4Q8F - chains A and T of the 3 polymer chains in the assembly; structure by X-ray diffraction, 2.80 A resolution.

== Chain A ==
Molecule: DNA polymerase eta
From: Homo sapiens
Notes: EC 2.7.7.7
Reference sequence: Q9Y253 (POLH_HUMAN); numbering as in UniProt (aligned over 1-432)
Chain sequence (435 residues; row label = number of the first residue in the row; numbers below 1 keep their minus sign (Gly-2 is residue -2)):
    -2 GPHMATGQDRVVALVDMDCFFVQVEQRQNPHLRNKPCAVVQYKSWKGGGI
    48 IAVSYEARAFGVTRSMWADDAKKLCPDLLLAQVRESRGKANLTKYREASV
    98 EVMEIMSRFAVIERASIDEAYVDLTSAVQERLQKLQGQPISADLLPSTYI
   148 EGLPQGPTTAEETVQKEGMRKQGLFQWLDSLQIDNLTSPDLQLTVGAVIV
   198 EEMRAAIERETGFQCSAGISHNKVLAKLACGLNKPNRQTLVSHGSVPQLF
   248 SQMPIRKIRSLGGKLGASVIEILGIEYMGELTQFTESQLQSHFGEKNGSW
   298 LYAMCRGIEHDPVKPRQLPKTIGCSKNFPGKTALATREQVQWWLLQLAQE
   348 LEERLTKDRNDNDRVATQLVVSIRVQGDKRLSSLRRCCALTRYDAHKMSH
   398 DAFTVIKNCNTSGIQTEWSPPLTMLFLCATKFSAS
Disordered / not traced: -2 to 0, 155-159, 327, 377
Construct notes: expression tag (-2 to 0)
Metal / ion sites: Mg2+ site 1: Asp13, Met14, Asp115 (together with XG4); Mg2+ site 2: Asp13, Asp115, Glu116 (together with XG4) (shared with 1 residue of chain P)
Ligand contacts:
  - XG4 (2'-deoxy-5'-O-[(R)-hydroxy{[(R)-hydroxy(phosphonooxy)phosphoryl]amino}phosphoryl]guanosine), molecule 1: Asp13, Met14, Asp15, Cys16, Phe17, Phe18, Gln38, Ile48, Ala49, Tyr52, Arg55, Arg61, Ile114, Asp115, Glu116, Lys231
  - XG4, molecule 2: Ser257, Leu262, Lys293, Asn294, Trp297
Curated features (UniProtKB/Swiss-Prot):
  - binding site (Mg(2+)): Asp13, Met14, Asp115, Glu116
  - binding site (Mn(2+)): Asp13, Met14, Asp115, Glu116
  - binding site (a 2'-deoxyribonucleoside 5'-triphosphate): Arg61
  - natural variant: Val37 (deletion: In XPV), Leu75 (deletion: In XPV), Arg93 (R93P: In XPV), Arg111 (R111H: In XPV), Thr122 (T122P: In XPV), Gly153 (G153D: In a breast cancer sample), Thr191 (T191P: In XPV), Gly263 (G263V: In XPV), Val266 (V266D: In XPV), Gly295 (G295R: In XPV), Arg361 (R361S: In XPV)
  - mutagenesis: Tyr52 (Y52A/F: Reduces DNA polymerase activity; Y52E: Reduces DNA polymerase activity. Increases fidelity of replication and reduces translesion bypass), Arg61 (R61A: Reduces enzymatic activity by two-thirds), Ser62 (S62G: Increased DNA polymerase activity and translesion bypass compared to wild-type), Ala68 (A68S/V: Severe reduction in thymine dimer translesion bypass), Asn324 to Pro326 (Reduces binding to chromatin and to monoubiquitinated PCNA. Abolishes binding to monoubiquitinated PCNA; when associated with 705-E--H-713 Del)
Reported in the primary citation:
  - binding site for the 11-nt DNA strand (chain T): Pro316 to Asn324

== Chain T ==
Molecule: 11-nt DNA strand
Sequence (11 nucleotides; row label = number of the first residue in the row):
     2 ATCXTCACACT
Modified positions: P9G (diamino(2'-deoxy-5'-guanylic acid-kappaN~8~)(phenanthridine)platinum) at position 5

== Chain A / chain T interface ==
Residue-residue contacts (29; chain A residue first):
  Gln38(A) with DC4(T), base contact
  Tyr39(A) with DC4(T), sugar contact
  Trp42(A) with DT3(T), stacking on the base
  Gly46(A) with DC4(T), hydrogen bond to the phosphate
  Ile48(A) with DC4(T), base contact
  Ser62(A) with P9G_5(T), base contact
  Trp64(A) with DT3(T), phosphate contact; DC4(T), phosphate contact
  Lys86(A) with DT6(T), salt bridge to the phosphate
  Arg93(A) with DT6(T), phosphate contact; DC7(T), salt bridge to the phosphate
  Lys293(A) with DC11(T), salt bridge to the phosphate
  Lys311(A) with DC9(T), salt bridge to the phosphate
  Arg313(A) with DA8(T), salt bridge to the phosphate
  Pro316(A) with DA8(T), phosphate contact
  Lys317(A) with DA8(T), hydrogen bond to the phosphate; DC9(T), phosphate contact
  Thr318(A) with DC7(T), phosphate contact; DA8(T), hydrogen bond to the phosphate
  Ile319(A) with DC7(T), phosphate contact
  Gly320(A) with DT6(T), sugar contact; DC7(T), hydrogen bond to the phosphate
  Cys321(A) with DT6(T), phosphate contact
  Ser322(A) with P9G_5(T), sugar contact; DT6(T), hydrogen bond to the phosphate
  Lys323(A) with P9G_5(T), salt bridge to the phosphate
  Asn324(A) with P9G_5(T), hydrogen bond to the phosphate
  Pro326(A) with DT3(T), base contact
  Arg351(A) with DC7(T), salt bridge to the phosphate
Interface residues without a listed pair, chain A (29 interface residues in all): Gly45, Ala87, Leu89, Arg111, Leu315, Thr329
Interface residues without a listed pair, chain T (9 interface residues in all): DA10

== Overview ==
29 residues of chain A face 9 of chain T across their interface; the contacts include 6 hydrogen bonds, 7 salt
bridges and 1 aromatic stacking contact. Polar pairs include Gly46(A)-DC4(T), Lys317(A)-DA8(T) and
Thr318(A)-DA8(T). Bound to chain A: compound XG4. From the paper: a binding site for the 11-nt DNA strand
(chain T) at Pro316(A).
Chain A is DNA polymerase eta (Homo sapiens) and chain T is an 11-nt DNA strand; the structure, Human DNA
polymerase eta extending primer immediately after a phenanthriplatin adducted G, was determined by X-ray
diffraction, deposited together with 4Q8E.
